8HRS - chains C and D of the 4 polymer chains in the assembly; structure by X-ray diffraction, 2.00 A resolution.

Chain C (and D):
Molecule: Glyceraldehyde-3-phosphate dehydrogenase
From: Corynebacterium glutamicum ATCC 13032
Notes: EC 1.2.1.12; chain D of this document is another copy of the same molecule, construct and numbering; everything in this record applies to it too
UniProtKB: Q01651 (G3P_CORGL); residue numbers follow UniProt; this construct covers 1-334
Sequence (342 residues; row label = number of the first residue in the row):
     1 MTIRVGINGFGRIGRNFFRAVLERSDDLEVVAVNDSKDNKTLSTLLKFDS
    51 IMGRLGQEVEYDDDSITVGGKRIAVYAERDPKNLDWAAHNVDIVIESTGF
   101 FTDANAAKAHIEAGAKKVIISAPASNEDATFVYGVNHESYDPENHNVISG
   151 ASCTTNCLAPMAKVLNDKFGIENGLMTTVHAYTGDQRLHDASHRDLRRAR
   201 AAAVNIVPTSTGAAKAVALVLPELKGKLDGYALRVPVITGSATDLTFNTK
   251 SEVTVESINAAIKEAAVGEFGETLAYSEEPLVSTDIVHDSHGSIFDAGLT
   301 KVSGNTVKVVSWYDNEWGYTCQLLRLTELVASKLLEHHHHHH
Unresolved in the structure: 1, 336-342 (chain D: 1, 335-342)
Construct notes: engineered mutation Ser36 (Leu in Q01651), Lys37 (Thr in Q01651), Ser192 (Pro in Q01651); expression tag (335-342)
UniProt features mapped onto this chain:
  - active site: Cys153 (Nucleophile)
  - binding site (NAD(+)): Arg12, Ile13, Asp35, Arg79, Ser121, Asn315
  - binding site (D-glyceraldehyde 3-phosphate): Ser152 to Thr154, Thr183, Arg198, Thr211, Gly212, Arg234
  - site: His180 (Activates thiol group during catalysis)
Ligand contacts: NADP (NAP; NADP nicotinamide-adenine-dinucleotide phosphate): Asn8, Gly9, Phe10, Gly11, Arg12, Ile13, Asn34, Asp35, Ser36, Lys37, Glu78, Arg79, Ser97, Thr98, Gly99, Phe100, Phe101, Thr102, Ser121, Ala122, Cys153, His180, Thr183, Asn315, Glu316, Tyr319

Chain C / chain D interface:
Pairs across the interface - 92 pairs, chain C then chain D:
  Asn173(C) with Ser303(D); Gly304(D); Thr306(D)
  Leu175(C) with Thr306(D); Val307(D); Lys308(D)
  Met176(C) with Lys308(D)
  Thr177(C) with Asp244(D), hydrogen bond; Lys308(D), hydrogen bond
  Val179(C) with Val179(D), hydrophobic; Ile206(D); Leu233(D), hydrophobic
  Leu196(C) with Pro280(D), hydrophobic
  Arg197(C) with Glu279(D); Pro280(D); Leu281(D), hydrogen bond (side chain-backbone); Val282(D); Asp296(D), salt bridge; Leu299(D)
  Arg200(C) with Val282(D); Thr284(D), hydrogen bond; Asp285(D), salt bridge
  Val204(C) with Val237(D); Ser283(D); Thr284(D)
  Asn205(C) with Val282(D); Ser283(D), hydrogen bond (side chain-backbone); Thr284(D), hydrogen bond
  Ile206(C) with Val179(D); Gly240(D); Val282(D); Ser283(D), hydrogen bond (backbone-side chain); Trp312(D)
  Pro208(C) with Leu281(D); Leu299(D), hydrophobic; Trp312(D), hydrophobic
  Asp229(C) with Lys301(D)
  Gly230(C) with Lys301(D)
  Tyr231(C) with Asp244(D), hydrogen bond; Leu299(D), hydrophobic; Lys308(D); Val310(D)
  Leu233(C) with Val179(D), hydrophobic
  Pro236(C) with Pro236(D); Val237(D), hydrophobic
  Val237(C) with Val204(D); Pro236(D), hydrophobic
  Gly240(C) with Ile206(D)
  Asp244(C) with Thr177(D), hydrogen bond; Tyr231(D), hydrogen bond
  Thr246(C) with Thr246(D)
  Asn248(C) with Asn248(D), hydrogen bond; Thr306(D), hydrogen bond
  Glu279(C) with Arg197(D)
  Pro280(C) with Leu196(D), hydrophobic; Arg197(D)
  Leu281(C) with Arg197(D), hydrogen bond (backbone-side chain); Pro208(D)
  Val282(C) with Arg197(D); Arg200(D); Asn205(D); Ile206(D)
  Ser283(C) with Val204(D); Asn205(D); Ile206(D), hydrogen bond (side chain-backbone)
  Thr284(C) with Arg200(D); Val204(D); Asn205(D), hydrogen bond
  Asp285(C) with Arg200(D), salt bridge
  Asp296(C) with Arg197(D), salt bridge
  Leu299(C) with Arg197(D); Pro208(D), hydrophobic
  Lys301(C) with Leu175(D); Asp229(D); Gly230(D), hydrogen bond (side chain-backbone)
  Ser303(C) with Asn173(D), hydrogen bond; Leu175(D); Gly226(D); Lys227(D)
  Gly304(C) with Asn173(D)
  Asn305(C) with Asn173(D)
  Thr306(C) with Asn173(D); Leu175(D); Asn248(D), hydrogen bond
  Val307(C) with Leu175(D)
  Lys308(C) with Leu175(D); Met176(D); Thr177(D), hydrogen bond; Tyr231(D)
  Val310(C) with Tyr231(D)
  Trp312(C) with Ile206(D); Pro208(D), hydrophobic
Also at the interface, not in a pair above, chain C (45 interface residues in all): Gly174, Val207, Lys227, Val235, Gly298
Also at the interface, not in a pair above, chain D (46 interface residues in all): Gly174, Val207, Val235, Gly298, Val302

In short:
45 residues of chain C face 46 of chain D across their interface, with 19 hydrogen bonds and 4 salt bridges.
Among the polar pairs are Arg197(C)-Asp296(D), Arg200(C)-Asp285(D) and Thr177(C)-Asp244(D). Bound to chain C:
NADP.
Chain C and chain D are both Glyceraldehyde-3-phosphate dehydrogenase (Corynebacterium glutamicum ATCC 13032);
the structure, Crystal structure of glyceraldehyde-3-phosphate dehydrogenase from Corynebacterium glutamicum
ATCC13032 (L36S/T37K/P192S) in complex with NADP, was determined by X-ray diffraction together with 8HRO,
8HRP, 8HRQ, 8HRR and 8HRT from the same study.
